PDB entry 6N5J | X-ray diffraction, 1.37 A resolution | chain A

== Chain A ==
Name: Signal recognition particle receptor FtsY
Source organism: Escherichia coli (strain K12)
Reference sequence: P10121 (FTSY_ECOLI); numbering as in UniProt (aligned over 196-497)
Chain sequence (303 residues; row label = number of the first residue in the row):
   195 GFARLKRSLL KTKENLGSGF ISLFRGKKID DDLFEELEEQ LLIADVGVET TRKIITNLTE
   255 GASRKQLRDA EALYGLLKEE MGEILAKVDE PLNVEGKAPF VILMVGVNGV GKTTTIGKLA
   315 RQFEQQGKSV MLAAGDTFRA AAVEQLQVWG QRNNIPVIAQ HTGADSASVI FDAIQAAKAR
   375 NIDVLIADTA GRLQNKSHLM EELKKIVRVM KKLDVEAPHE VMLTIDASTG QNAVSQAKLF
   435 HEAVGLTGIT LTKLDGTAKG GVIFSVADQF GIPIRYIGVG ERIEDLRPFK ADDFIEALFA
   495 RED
Disordered / not traced: 496-497
Sequence notes: expression tag (195)
UniProt features mapped onto this chain:
  - binding site (GTP): Gly300 to Thr307, Asp382 to Arg386, Thr446 to Asp449

== In short ==
Curated annotation (UniProt) lists 17 GTP-binding residues.
Chain A is Signal recognition particle receptor FtsY (Escherichia coli (strain K12)); the structure, FtsY-NG
high-resolution, was determined by X-ray diffraction together with 6NC1, 6NC4, 6N5I, 6N6N and 6N9B from the
same study.
